PDB entry 8S9X | electron microscopy, 3.44 A resolution | chains D and F of the 7 polymer chains in the assembly

== Chain D ==
Name: Cas7-2x
Source organism: Synechocystis sp. PCC 6803
UniProt: Q6ZED3 (Q6ZED3_SYNY3); residue numbers follow UniProt; this construct covers 1-522
Amino-acid sequence (522 residues; numbered 1 to 522; the number before each row is that of its first residue):
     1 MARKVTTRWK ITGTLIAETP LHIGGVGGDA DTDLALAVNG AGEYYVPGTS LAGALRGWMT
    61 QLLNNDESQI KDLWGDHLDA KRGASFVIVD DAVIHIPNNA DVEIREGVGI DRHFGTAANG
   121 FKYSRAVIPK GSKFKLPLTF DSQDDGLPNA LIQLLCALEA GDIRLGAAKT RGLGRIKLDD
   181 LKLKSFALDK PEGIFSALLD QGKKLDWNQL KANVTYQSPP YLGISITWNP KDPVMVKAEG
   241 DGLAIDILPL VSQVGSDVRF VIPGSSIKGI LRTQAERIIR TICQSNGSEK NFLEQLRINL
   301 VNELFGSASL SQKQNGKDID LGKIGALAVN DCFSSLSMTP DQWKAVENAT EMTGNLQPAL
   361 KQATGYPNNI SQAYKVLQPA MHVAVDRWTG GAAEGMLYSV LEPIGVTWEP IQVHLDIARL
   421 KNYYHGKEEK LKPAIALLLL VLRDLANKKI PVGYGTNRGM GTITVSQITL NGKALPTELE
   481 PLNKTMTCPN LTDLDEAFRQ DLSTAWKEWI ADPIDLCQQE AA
Not modelled in the structure: 314-318, 520-522
From the paper describing this entry:
  - mutagenesis - D29A/D31A/D33A, D241A/D246A: abolished catalytic activity

== Chain F ==
Molecule: Crispr RNA
Source organism: Synechocystis sp. PCC 6803
Sequence (37 nucleotides; row label = number of the first residue in the row):
     1 ACUGAAACUG UAGUAGAACC AAUCGGGGUC GUCAAUA

== How chain D and chain F interact ==
Pairs across the interface (97; chain D residue first):
  Ile23(D) - G16(F)  phosphate contact
  Gly24(D) - A15(F)  hydrogen bond to the sugar
  Gly24(D) - G16(F)  hydrogen bond to the phosphate
  Gly25(D) - A15(F)  base contact
  Thr49(D) - U14(F)  sugar contact
  Thr49(D) - A15(F)  phosphate contact
  Ser50(D) - U14(F)  sugar contact
  Ser50(D) - A15(F)  hydrogen bond to the phosphate
  Gly53(D) - U14(F)  sugar contact
  Ala54(D) - U14(F)  base contact
  Arg56(D) - A12(F)  hydrogen bond to the phosphate
  Arg56(D) - G13(F)  salt bridge to the phosphate
  Trp74(D) - A12(F)  sugar contact
  Gly75(D) - A12(F)  sugar contact
  Asp76(D) - U11(F)  sugar contact
  Asp76(D) - A12(F)  sugar contact
  His77(D) - U11(F)  base contact
  His77(D) - A12(F)  hydrogen bond to the base
  Gly83(D) - U11(F)  hydrogen bond to the sugar
  Ala84(D) - U11(F)  phosphate contact
  Ala84(D) - A12(F)  phosphate contact
  Ser85(D) - A12(F)  hydrogen bond to the phosphate
  Glu106(D) - A21(F)  sugar contact
  Gly107(D) - A21(F)  phosphate contact
  Val108(D) - C19(F)  hydrogen bond to the sugar
  Val108(D) - C20(F)  sugar contact
  Val108(D) - A21(F)  hydrogen bond to the phosphate
  Gly109(D) - C19(F)  phosphate contact
  Gly109(D) - C20(F)  phosphate contact
  Ile110(D) - C20(F)  hydrogen bond to the phosphate
  Arg112(D) - C20(F)  salt bridge to the phosphate
  Gly115(D) - U23(F)  sugar contact
  Thr116(D) - U23(F)  sugar contact
  Ala117(D) - A22(F)  base contact
  Lys122(D) - A21(F)  base contact
  Tyr123(D) - C19(F)  hydrogen bond to the sugar
  Gly166(D) - G16(F)  phosphate contact
  Ala167(D) - G16(F)  hydrogen bond to the phosphate
  Ala167(D) - A17(F)  phosphate contact
  Ala168(D) - A17(F)  hydrogen bond to the phosphate
  Lys169(D) - U14(F)  base contact
  Lys169(D) - G16(F)  phosphate contact
  Lys169(D) - A17(F)  hydrogen bond to the phosphate
  Thr170(D) - A18(F)  hydrogen bond to the phosphate
  Arg171(D) - C19(F)  salt bridge to the phosphate
  Val236(D) - A21(F)  sugar contact
  Val236(D) - A22(F)  phosphate contact
  Lys237(D) - A21(F)  hydrogen bond to the sugar
  Lys237(D) - A22(F)  hydrogen bond to the phosphate
  Ser265(D) - C20(F)  sugar contact
  Ser265(D) - A21(F)  phosphate contact
  Ser266(D) - C20(F)  phosphate contact
  Ser266(D) - A21(F)  hydrogen bond to the phosphate
  Lys268(D) - A18(F)  salt bridge to the phosphate
  Lys268(D) - C19(F)  salt bridge to the phosphate
  Gly269(D) - C20(F)  sugar contact
  Ile270(D) - C20(F)  base contact
  Arg272(D) - A18(F)  hydrogen bond to the phosphate
  Arg272(D) - C19(F)  salt bridge to the phosphate
  Thr273(D) - C20(F)  base contact
  Leu296(D) - A18(F)  sugar contact
  Phe305(D) - A18(F)  phosphate contact
  Gly306(D) - A18(F)  sugar contact
  Ser307(D) - A17(F)  hydrogen bond to the sugar
  Ser307(D) - A18(F)  sugar contact
  Ala308(D) - A18(F)  hydrogen bond to the sugar
  Ser309(D) - A17(F)  hydrogen bond to the base
  Lys323(D) - A17(F)  hydrogen bond to the sugar
  Ile324(D) - A17(F)  phosphate contact
  Ile324(D) - A18(F)  phosphate contact
  Gly325(D) - A17(F)  phosphate contact
  Gly325(D) - A18(F)  hydrogen bond to the phosphate
  Met381(D) - G27(F)  base contact
  His382(D) - G27(F)  salt bridge to the phosphate
  Val383(D) - G25(F)  hydrogen bond to the sugar
  Val383(D) - G26(F)  sugar contact
  Val383(D) - G27(F)  hydrogen bond to the phosphate
  Ala384(D) - G25(F)  phosphate contact
  Val385(D) - G25(F)  phosphate contact
  Val385(D) - G26(F)  hydrogen bond to the phosphate
  Arg387(D) - G26(F)  salt bridge to the phosphate
  Gly391(D) - G28(F)  hydrogen bond to the sugar
  Gly391(D) - U29(F)  sugar contact
  Ala392(D) - G28(F)  base contact
  Met396(D) - G25(F)  hydrogen bond to the base
  Leu397(D) - G27(F)  base contact
  Tyr398(D) - G25(F)  hydrogen bond to the base
  Gly453(D) - A22(F)  phosphate contact
  Tyr454(D) - A22(F)  phosphate contact
  Tyr454(D) - U23(F)  phosphate contact
  Gly455(D) - U23(F)  hydrogen bond to the phosphate
  Thr456(D) - U23(F)  hydrogen bond to the phosphate
  Asn457(D) - U23(F)  phosphate contact
  Asn457(D) - C24(F)  hydrogen bond to the phosphate
  Arg458(D) - U23(F)  salt bridge to the phosphate
  Arg458(D) - C24(F)  salt bridge to the phosphate
  Arg458(D) - G25(F)  phosphate contact
Other interface residues (no listed pair), chain D (73 interface residues in all): His22, Phe121, Arg164, Phe292, Thr389, Gly390
Other interface residues (no listed pair), chain F (20 interface residues in all): C30

== In short ==
73 residues of chain D face 20 of chain F across their interface, with 33 hydrogen bonds and 10 salt bridges.
Polar pairs include His77(D)-A12(F), Ser309(D)-A17(F) and Met396(D)-G25(F). The paper reports that
D29A/D31A/D33A and D241A/D246A of chain D abolish catalytic activity.
Chain D is Cas7-2x and chain F is Crispr RNA, both from Synechocystis sp. PCC 6803; the structure, CRISPR-Cas
type III-D effector complex bound to self-target RNA in a post-cleavage state, was determined by electron
microscopy (same publication as 8S9T, 8S9U and 8S9V).
